5LB7 - chains A and B of the 3 polymer chains in the assembly; structure by X-ray diffraction, 1.50 A resolution.

Chain A:
Protein: Katanin p80 WD40 repeat-containing subunit B1
From: Mus musculus
Reference sequence: Q8BG40 (KTNB1_MOUSE); residues 481-658 here = UniProt positions 481-658
Chain sequence (212 residues; each row starts with the number of its first residue):
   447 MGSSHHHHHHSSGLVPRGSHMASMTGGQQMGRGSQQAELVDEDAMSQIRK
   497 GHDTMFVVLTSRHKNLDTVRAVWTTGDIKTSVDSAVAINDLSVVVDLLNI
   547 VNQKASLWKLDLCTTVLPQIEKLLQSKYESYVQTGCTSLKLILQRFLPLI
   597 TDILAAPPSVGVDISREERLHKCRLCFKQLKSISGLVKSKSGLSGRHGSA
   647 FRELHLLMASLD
Disordered / not traced: 447-484, 605-610, 657-658
Differences from the reference sequence: initiating methionine (447); expression tag (448-480)
Curated features (UniProtKB/Swiss-Prot):
  - mutagenesis: Ser538 (S538L: Disrupts KATNA1:KATNB1 interaction with ASPM), Tyr574 (Y574A: Disrupts KATNA1:KATNB1 interaction with ASPM; abolishes localization to microtubules minus ends; decreases ASPM localization to microtubules minus ends ...), Gly607 (G607A: Abolishes localization to microtubules), Val608 (V608A: Abolishes localization to microtubules), Asp609 (D609A: Abolishes localization to microtubules), Ile610 (I610A: Abolishes localization to microtubules), Arg615 (R615A: Abolishes localization to microtubules minus ends; decreases ASPM localization to microtubules minus ends; no enhancement of ASPM activity in blocking microtubule minus-end growth), Lys618 (K618A: Abolishes localization to microtubules)
What the authors report for this chain:
  - mutagenesis - Y574A, R615A: unchanged binding to Katanin p60 ATPase-containing subunit A1 (chain B)
  - disease-associated variants - S538L: abolished binding to Abnormal spindle-like microcephaly-associated protein homolog
  - disease-associated variants - S538L (Tm change 6 degC): decreased stability
  - disease-associated variants - S538L: unchanged binding to Katanin p60 ATPase-containing subunit A1 (chain B)
  - disease-associated variants - L543R, G581D: decreased stability (proposed by the authors, not directly observed)
  - mutagenesis - R615A: decreased binding to dynamic microtubule ends
  - mutagenesis - R615A: abolished binding to microtubule end binding in cells
  - mutagenesis - R615A: unchanged catalytic activity on microtubules

Chain B:
Protein: Katanin p60 ATPase-containing subunit A1
From: Mus musculus
Notes: EC 3.6.4.3
Reference sequence: Q9WV86 (KTNA1_MOUSE); numbering as in UniProt (aligned over 1-78)
Chain sequence (80 residues; each row starts with the number of its first residue; numbers below 1 keep their minus sign (Met-1 is residue -1)):
    -1 MGMSLQMIVENVKLAREYALLGNYDSAMVYYQGVLDQMNKYLYSVKDTHL
    49 RQKWQQVWQEINVEAKQVKDIMKTLESFKL
Disordered / not traced: -1 to 0
Differences from the reference sequence: initiating methionine (-1); expression tag (0)
Curated features (UniProtKB/Swiss-Prot):
  - region: Met1 to Tyr29 (Interaction with KATNB1)
  - modified residue: Ser42 (Phosphoserine)
  - mutagenesis: Leu18 (L18A: Disrupts KATNA1:KATNB1 interaction with ASPM), Leu19 (L19A: Disrupts KATNA1:KATNB1 interaction with ASPM)
What the authors report for this chain:
  - mutagenesis - L18A, L19A: unchanged binding to Katanin p80 WD40 repeat-containing subunit B1 (chain A)

How chain A and chain B interact:
Residue-residue contacts - 58 pairs, chain A then chain B:
  Leu485(A) with Leu3(B); Gln4(B)
  Asp487(A) with Leu3(B); Tyr39(B), hydrogen bond; Leu48(B); Trp52(B), hydrogen bond
  Ala490(A) with Leu3(B), hydrophobic; Val7(B), hydrophobic
  Met491(A) with Lys51(B); Trp52(B), hydrophobic; Val55(B), hydrophobic
  Gln493(A) with Val7(B)
  Ile494(A) with Ile6(B), hydrophobic; Arg14(B), hydrogen bond (backbone-side chain); Trp52(B), hydrophobic; Val55(B), hydrophobic
  Arg495(A) with Gln54(B); Val55(B); Glu58(B), salt bridge
  Gly497(A) with Arg14(B)
  His498(A) with Arg14(B); Glu58(B); Glu62(B), salt bridge
  Met501(A) with Arg14(B); Leu18(B), hydrophobic; Tyr29(B); Glu62(B)
  Phe502(A) with Val61(B), hydrophobic; Gln65(B), hydrogen bond (backbone-side chain)
  Val504(A) with Leu18(B), hydrophobic
  Leu505(A) with Gln65(B); Val66(B), hydrophobic; Ile69(B)
  Thr506(A) with Gln65(B), hydrogen bond
  Arg508(A) with Ala17(B), hydrogen bond (side chain-backbone); Leu18(B), hydrogen bond (side chain-backbone); Tyr22(B), hydrogen bond
  His509(A) with Asp68(B); Ile69(B); Thr72(B), hydrogen bond
  Leu512(A) with Ile69(B), hydrophobic; Leu73(B), hydrophobic
  Asp513(A) with Thr72(B)
  Arg516(A) with Ser75(B), hydrogen bond; Phe76(B)
  Trp519(A) with Phe76(B), hydrophobic; Lys77(B), hydrogen bond (side chain-backbone); Leu78(B), hydrophobic
  Asp542(A) with Gly20(B); Tyr22(B), hydrogen bond
  Leu543(A) with Phe76(B), hydrophobic
  Ile546(A) with Leu73(B), hydrophobic; Phe76(B), hydrophobic; Leu78(B), hydrophobic
  Lys550(A) with Leu78(B)
  Leu553(A) with Leu78(B)
  Tyr574(A) with Leu19(B), hydrophobic
  Ser576(A) with Leu19(B)
Also at the interface, not in a pair above, chain A (31 interface residues in all): Val486, Val515, Gln549, Tyr577
Also at the interface, not in a pair above, chain B (32 interface residues in all): Val10, Ile59

Summary:
Chain A and chain B form an interface of 31 and 32 residues respectively; the contacts include 12 hydrogen
bonds and 2 salt bridges. Among the polar pairs are Arg495(A)-Glu58(B), His498(A)-Glu62(B) and
Asp487(A)-Tyr39(B). From the paper: S538L, L543R and G581D of chain A reduce stability; S538L of chain A
abolishes binding to Abnormal spindle-like microcephaly-associated protein homolog; 7 substitutions were
tested in all.
Chain A is Katanin p80 WD40 repeat-containing subunit B1 and chain B is Katanin p60 ATPase-containing subunit
A1, both from Mus musculus; the structure, Complex structure between p60N/p80C katanin and a peptide derived
from ASPM, was determined by X-ray diffraction (same publication as 5NBT).
